PDB entry 4FGV | X-ray diffraction, 2.94 A resolution | chain A

# Chain A
Name: Chromosome region maintenance 1 (CRM1) or Exportin 1 (Xpo1)
Organism: Chaetomium thermophilum var. thermophilum DSM 1495
Chain sequence (1086 residues; numbered -8 to 1077; the number before each row is that of its first residue; numbers below 1 keep their minus sign (Gly-8 is residue -8)):
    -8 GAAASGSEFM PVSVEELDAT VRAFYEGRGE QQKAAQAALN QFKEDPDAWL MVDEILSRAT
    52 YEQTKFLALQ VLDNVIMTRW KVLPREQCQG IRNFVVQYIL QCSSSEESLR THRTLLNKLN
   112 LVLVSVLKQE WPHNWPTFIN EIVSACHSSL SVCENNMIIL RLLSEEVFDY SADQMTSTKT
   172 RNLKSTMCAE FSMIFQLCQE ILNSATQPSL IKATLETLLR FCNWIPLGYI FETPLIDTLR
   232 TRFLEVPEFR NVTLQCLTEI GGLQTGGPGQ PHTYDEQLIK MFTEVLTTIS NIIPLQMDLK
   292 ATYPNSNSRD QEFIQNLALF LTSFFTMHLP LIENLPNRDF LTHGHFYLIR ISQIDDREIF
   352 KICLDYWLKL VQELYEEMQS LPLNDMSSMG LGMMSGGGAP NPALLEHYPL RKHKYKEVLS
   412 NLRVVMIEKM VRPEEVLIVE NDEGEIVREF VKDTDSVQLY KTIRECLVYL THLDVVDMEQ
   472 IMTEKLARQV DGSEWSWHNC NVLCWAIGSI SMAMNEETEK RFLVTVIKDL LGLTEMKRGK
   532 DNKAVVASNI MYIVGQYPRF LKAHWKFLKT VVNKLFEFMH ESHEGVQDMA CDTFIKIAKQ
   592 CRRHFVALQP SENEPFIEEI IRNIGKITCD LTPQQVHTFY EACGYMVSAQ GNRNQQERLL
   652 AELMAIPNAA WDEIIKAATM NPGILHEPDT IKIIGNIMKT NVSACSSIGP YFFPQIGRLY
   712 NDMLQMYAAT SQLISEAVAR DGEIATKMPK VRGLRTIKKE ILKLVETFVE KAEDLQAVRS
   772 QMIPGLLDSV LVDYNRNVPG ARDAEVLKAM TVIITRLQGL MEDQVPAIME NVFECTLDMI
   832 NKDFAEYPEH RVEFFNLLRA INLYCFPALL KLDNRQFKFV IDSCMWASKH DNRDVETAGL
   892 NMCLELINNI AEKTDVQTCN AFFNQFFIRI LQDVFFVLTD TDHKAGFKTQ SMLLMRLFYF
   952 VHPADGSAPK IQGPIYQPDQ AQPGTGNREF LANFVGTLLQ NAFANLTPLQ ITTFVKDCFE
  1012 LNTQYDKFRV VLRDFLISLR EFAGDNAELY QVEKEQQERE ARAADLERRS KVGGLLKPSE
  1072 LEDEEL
Unresolved in the structure: -8 to 1, 17-20, 48-52
From the paper describing this entry:
  - contacts within the chain: Glu426-Lys1068 (salt bridge), Gln591-Glu1073
  - conformationally variable residues (side-chain flip): Lys531, Lys534, Met542, Phe569, Met580
  - interface residues: Glu434

# Overview
From the paper: the interface residue Glu434; conformational variability at Lys531, Lys534 and Met542 among
others.
Chain A is Chromosome region maintenance 1 (CRM1) or Exportin 1 (Xpo1) (Chaetomium thermophilum var.
thermophilum DSM 1495); the structure, Crystal structure of free CRM1 (crystal form 1), was determined by
X-ray diffraction (same publication as 4HZK).
